1KGZ - chains A and B; structure by X-ray diffraction, 2.40 A resolution.

# Chain A (and B)
Molecule: Anthranilate phosphoribosyltransferase
Organism: Pectobacterium carotovorum
Notes: EC 2.4.2.18; chain B of this document is another copy of the same molecule, construct and numbering; everything in this record applies to it too
UniProtKB: Q8VP84 (Q8VP84_ERWCA); numbering as in UniProt (aligned over 1-345)
Chain sequence (345 residues; numbered 1 to 345; the number before each row is that of its first residue):
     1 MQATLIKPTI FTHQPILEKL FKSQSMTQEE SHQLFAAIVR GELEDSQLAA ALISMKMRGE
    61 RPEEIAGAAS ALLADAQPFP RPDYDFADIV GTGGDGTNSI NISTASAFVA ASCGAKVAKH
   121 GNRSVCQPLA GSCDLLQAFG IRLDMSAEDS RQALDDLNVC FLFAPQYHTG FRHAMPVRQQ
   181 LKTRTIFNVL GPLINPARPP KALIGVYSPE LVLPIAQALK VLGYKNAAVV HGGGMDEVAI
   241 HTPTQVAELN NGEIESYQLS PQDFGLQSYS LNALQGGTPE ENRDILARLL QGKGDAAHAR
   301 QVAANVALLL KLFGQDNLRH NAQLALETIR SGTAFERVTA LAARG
Disordered / not traced: 1-11, 125-129, 345 (chain B: 1-11, 126-128, 345)
Ion coordination: Mn2+ site 1: S103, E237 (together with 1-O-pyrophosphono-5-O-phosphono-ribose); Hg2+ near C113 (its only coordinating residue here); Mn2+ site 2 near D236 (its only coordinating residue here)
Ligand contacts: 1-O-pyrophosphono-5-O-phosphono-ribose (PRP; 1-O-pyrophosphono-5-O-phosphono-alpha-D-ribofuranose): V90, G91, T92, G93, G94, D95, I100, N101, I102, S103, T104, K119, N122, S124, S132, E237

# Chain A / chain B interface
Contacting residue pairs (32):
  Q14(A) - L181(B)
  Q14(A) - K182(B)  hydrogen bond
  E18(A) - K182(B)
  E18(A) - T183(B)  hydrogen bond
  L20(A) - M57(B)
  F21(A) - M57(B)
  S23(A) - M57(B)
  E44(A) - Q180(B)
  D45(A) - D45(B)
  S46(A) - A49(B)
  S46(A) - V177(B)
  S46(A) - Q180(B)  hydrogen bond
  S46(A) - L181(B)
  A49(A) - S46(B)
  A50(A) - I53(B)  hydrophobic
  I53(A) - F21(B)  hydrophobic
  I53(A) - A50(B)  hydrophobic
  S54(A) - M57(B)
  K56(A) - F21(B)
  M57(A) - L20(B)
  M57(A) - F21(B)
  M57(A) - S23(B)
  M57(A) - S54(B)
  V177(A) - S46(B)
  Q180(A) - E44(B)  hydrogen bond
  Q180(A) - S46(B)  hydrogen bond
  Q180(A) - Q47(B)
  L181(A) - Q14(B)
  L181(A) - S46(B)
  L181(A) - A50(B)  hydrophobic
  K182(A) - E18(B)
  T183(A) - E18(B)  hydrogen bond
Also at the interface, not in a pair above, chain A (20 interface residues in all): Q47
Also at the interface, not in a pair above, chain B (20 interface residues in all): K56

# In short
The chain A/chain B interface involves 20 residues from each chain; the contacts include 6 hydrogen bonds.
Polar pairs include Q14(A)-K182(B), E18(A)-T183(B) and S46(A)-Q180(B). Ligands of chain A:
1-O-pyrophosphono-5-O-phosphono-ribose. The Mn2+ site 1 is built by S103(A) and E237(A).
Both chains are Anthranilate phosphoribosyltransferase (Pectobacterium carotovorum). Entry 1KGZ (Crystal
Structure Analysis of the Anthranilate Phosphoribosyltransferase from Erwinia carotovora (current name,
Pectobacterium carotovorum)) was determined by X-ray diffraction together with 1KHD from the same study.
